2PYO - chains I and G of the 10 polymer chains in the assembly; structure by X-ray diffraction, 2.43 A resolution.

== Chain I ==
Molecule: 147-nt DNA strand
Source organism: Homo sapiens
Sequence (147 nucleotides; row label = number of the first residue in the row; numbers below 1 keep their minus sign (DA-73 is residue -73)):
   -73 ATCAATATCC ACCTGCAGAT ACTACCAAAA GTGTATTTGG AAACTGCTCC ATCAAAAGGC
   -13 ATGTTCAGCT GGAATCCAGC TGAACATGCC TTTTGATGGA GCAGTTTCCA AATACACTTT
    47 TGGTAGTATC TGCAGGTGGA TATTGAT
Ion coordination: Mn2+ near DG-34 (its only coordinating residue here)

== Chain G ==
Molecule: Histone H2A
Source organism: Drosophila melanogaster
UniProtKB: P84051 (H2A_DROME); residues 1-120 here correspond to UniProt positions 2-121 (UniProt number = residue number + 1)
Sequence (120 residues; numbered 1 to 120; the number before each row is that of its first residue):
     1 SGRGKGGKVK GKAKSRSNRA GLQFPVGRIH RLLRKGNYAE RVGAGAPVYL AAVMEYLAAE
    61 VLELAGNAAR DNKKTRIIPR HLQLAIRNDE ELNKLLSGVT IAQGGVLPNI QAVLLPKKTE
Not modelled in the structure: 1-10, 120
Curated features (UniProtKB/Swiss-Prot):
  - modified residue: Ser1 (N-acetylserine), Lys35 (N6-succinyllysine), Gln103 (N5-methylglutamine), Thr119 (Phosphothreonine)
  - cross-link: Lys118 (Glycyl lysine isopeptide (Lys-Gly) (interchain with G-Cter in ubiquitin))
Reported in the primary citation:
  - conformationally variable residues (side-chain flip): Lys12
  - contacts within the chain: Ser15-Asn18 (hydrogen bond)

== Chain I / chain G interface ==
Pairs across the interface (15):
  DA38(I) with Arg41(G), hydrogen bond to the sugar; Gly43(G), phosphate contact; Ala44(G), hydrogen bond to the phosphate
  DT39(I) with Arg34(G), salt bridge to the phosphate; Arg41(G), phosphate contact; Val42(G), hydrogen bond to the phosphate
  DT46(I) with Lys12(G), salt bridge to the phosphate
  DG48(I) with Arg28(G), hydrogen bond to the phosphate
  DG49(I) with Arg28(G), salt bridge to the phosphate
  DG58(I) with Thr75(G), sugar contact; Arg76(G), sugar contact
  DC59(I) with Lys74(G), phosphate contact; Thr75(G), hydrogen bond to the phosphate; Arg76(G), hydrogen bond to the phosphate
  DA60(I) with Lys74(G), phosphate contact
Interface residues without a listed pair, chain G (12 interface residues in all): Glu40, Lys73

== In short ==
Chain I and chain G form an interface of 8 and 12 residues respectively, with 6 hydrogen bonds and 3 salt
bridges. Polar contacts include DA38(I)-Arg41(G), DA38(I)-Ala44(G) and DT39(I)-Val42(G). From the paper:
conformational variability at Lys12(G); contacts within the chain involving Ser15(G) and Asn18(G).
Chain I is a 147-nt DNA strand (Homo sapiens) and chain G is Histone H2A (Drosophila melanogaster); the
structure, Drosophila nucleosome core, was determined by X-ray diffraction.
